PDB entry 4V1M | electron microscopy, 6.60 A resolution (low resolution: residue-level contacts below are approximate; hydrogen-bond / salt-bridge calls are withheld) | chains C and K of the 13 polymer chains in the assembly

Chain C:
Protein: DNA-directed RNA polymerase II subunit RPB3
Source organism: Saccharomyces cerevisiae
UniProt: P16370 (RPB3_YEAST); numbering as in UniProt (aligned over 1-318)
Sequence (318 residues; numbered 1 to 318; the number before each row is that of its first residue):
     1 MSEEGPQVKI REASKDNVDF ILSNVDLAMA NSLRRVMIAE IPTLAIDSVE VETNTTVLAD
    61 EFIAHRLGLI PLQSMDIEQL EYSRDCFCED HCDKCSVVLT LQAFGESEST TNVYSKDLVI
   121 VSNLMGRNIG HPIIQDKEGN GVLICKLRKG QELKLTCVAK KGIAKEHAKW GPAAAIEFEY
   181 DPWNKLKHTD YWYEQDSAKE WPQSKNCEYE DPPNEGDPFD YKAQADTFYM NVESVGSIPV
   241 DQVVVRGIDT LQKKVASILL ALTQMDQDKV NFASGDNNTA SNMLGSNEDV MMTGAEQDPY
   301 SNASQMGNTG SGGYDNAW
Not modelled in the structure: 1-2, 269-318
Metal / ion sites: Zn2+: Cys-86, Cys-88, Cys-92, Cys-95
Curated features (UniProtKB/Swiss-Prot):
  - binding site (Zn(2+)): Cys-86, Cys-88, Cys-92, Cys-95
  - modified residue: Ser-2 (N-acetylserine)

Chain K:
Protein: DNA-directed RNA polymerase II subunit RPB11
Source organism: Saccharomyces cerevisiae
UniProt: P38902 (RPB11_YEAST); residue numbers follow UniProt; this construct covers 1-120
Sequence (120 residues; each row starts with the number of its first residue):
     1 MNAPDRFELF LLGEGESKLK IDPDTKAPNA VVITFEKEDH TLGNLIRAEL LNDRKVLFAA
    61 YKVEHPFFAR FKLRIQTTEG YDPKDALKNA CNSIINKLGA LKTNFETEWN LQTLAADDAF
Not modelled in the structure: 116-120

Chain C / chain K interface:
Residue-residue contacts (91; chain C residue first):
  Glu-3(C) with Thr-103(K); Asn-104(K)
  Glu-4(C) with Ala-100(K)
  Pro-6(C) with Lys-97(K); Leu-101(K); Asn-104(K)
  Gln-7(C) with Asn-104(K)
  Val-8(C) with Leu-101(K); Phe-105(K); Glu-108(K)
  Lys-9(C) with Glu-108(K)
  Ile-10(C) with Glu-108(K); Trp-109(K); Gln-112(K)
  Ala-13(C) with Trp-109(K); Leu-114(K)
  Ser-14(C) with Ala-115(K)
  Val-18(C) with Phe-105(K); Trp-109(K)
  Leu-22(C) with Leu-101(K)
  Asp-26(C) with Asn-52(K); Lys-97(K)
  Ala-28(C) with Asn-44(K); Leu-45(K); Ala-48(K)
  Met-29(C) with Leu-45(K); Ile-94(K); Lys-97(K); Leu-98(K)
  Ser-32(C) with Thr-41(K); Leu-45(K)
  Arg-35(C) with Asp-39(K); His-40(K); Thr-41(K)
  Val-36(C) with Thr-41(K)
  Glu-40(C) with Thr-41(K)
  Arg-84(C) with Phe-10(K); Leu-11(K)
  Ile-163(C) with Phe-10(K)
  Ala-164(C) with Arg-6(K)
  Lys-165(C) with Arg-6(K); Leu-9(K); Phe-10(K)
  Glu-166(C) with Arg-6(K); Phe-7(K); Phe-10(K)
  His-167(C) with Arg-6(K)
  Asp-241(C) with Phe-105(K); Trp-109(K)
  Val-244(C) with Phe-105(K)
  Val-245(C) with Lys-102(K); Phe-105(K); Glu-106(K)
  Ile-248(C) with Leu-98(K); Leu-101(K); Lys-102(K)
  Asp-249(C) with Lys-102(K)
  Leu-251(C) with Leu-45(K); Leu-98(K)
  Gln-252(C) with Ile-95(K); Leu-98(K); Gly-99(K); Lys-102(K)
  Lys-254(C) with Glu-38(K); Asp-39(K); Thr-41(K); Leu-42(K)
  Val-255(C) with Cys-91(K); Ile-94(K); Ile-95(K)
  Ala-256(C) with Ile-95(K)
  Ile-258(C) with Lys-18(K); Leu-19(K); Phe-35(K); Leu-42(K); Cys-91(K)
  Leu-259(C) with Lys-88(K); Cys-91(K); Asn-92(K); Ile-95(K)
  Ala-261(C) with Leu-19(K)
  Leu-262(C) with Leu-19(K); Ile-21(K); Leu-87(K); Lys-88(K)
  Thr-263(C) with Lys-88(K)
  Met-265(C) with Ser-17(K); Leu-19(K); Ile-21(K)
  Asp-266(C) with Lys-84(K); Lys-88(K)
Other interface residues (no listed pair), chain C (46 interface residues in all): Gly-5, Lys-15, Phe-20, Leu-33, Val-240
Other interface residues (no listed pair), chain K (42 interface residues in all): Glu-49

Summary:
46 residues of chain C face 42 of chain K across their interface. The Zn2+ site is built by Cys-86(C),
Cys-88(C), Cys-92(C) and Cys-95(C). From UniProt: 4 Zn2+-binding residues on chain C.
Here chain C is DNA-directed RNA polymerase II subunit RPB3 and chain K is DNA-directed RNA polymerase II
subunit RPB11, both from Saccharomyces cerevisiae. Entry 4V1M (Architecture of the RNA polymerase II-Mediator
core transcription initiation complex) was determined by electron microscopy (same publication as 4V1N and
4V1O).
